7BUD - chains C and F of the 10 polymer chains in the assembly; structure by electron microscopy, 4.50 A resolution (low resolution: residue-level contacts below are approximate; hydrogen-bond / salt-bridge calls are withheld).

== Chain C ==
Name: Dengue virus serotype 2 E protein
From: Dengue virus 2
Chain sequence (495 residues; numbered 1 to 495; the number before each row is that of its first residue):
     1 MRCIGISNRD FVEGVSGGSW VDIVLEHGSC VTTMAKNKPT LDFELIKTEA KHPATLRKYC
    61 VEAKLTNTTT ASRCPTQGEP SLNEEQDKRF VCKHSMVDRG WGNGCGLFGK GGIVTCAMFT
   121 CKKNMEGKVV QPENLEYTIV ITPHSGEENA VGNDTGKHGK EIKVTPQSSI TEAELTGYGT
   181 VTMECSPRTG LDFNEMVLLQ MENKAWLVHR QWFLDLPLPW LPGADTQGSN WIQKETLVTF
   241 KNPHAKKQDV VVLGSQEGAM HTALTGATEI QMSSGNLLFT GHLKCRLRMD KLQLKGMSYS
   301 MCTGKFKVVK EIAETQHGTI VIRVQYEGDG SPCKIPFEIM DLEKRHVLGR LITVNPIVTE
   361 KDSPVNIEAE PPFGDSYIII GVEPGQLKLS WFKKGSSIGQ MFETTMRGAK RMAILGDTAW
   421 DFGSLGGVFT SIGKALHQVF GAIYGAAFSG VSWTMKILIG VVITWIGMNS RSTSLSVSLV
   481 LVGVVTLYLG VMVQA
Glycans and other covalent adducts: N-acetylglucosamine (NAG) linked to Asn-67, Asn-153

== Chain F ==
Name: Dengue virus serotype 2 M protein
From: Dengue virus 2
Chain sequence (72 residues; row label = number of the first residue in the row):
     1 SVALVPHVGM GLETRTETWM SSEGAWKHAQ RIETWILRHP GFTIMAAILA YTIGTTYFQR
    61 VLIFILLTAV TP

== Interface between chain C and chain F ==
Contacting residue pairs (50):
  Asn-8(C) with Arg-15(F)
  Ser-29(C) with Arg-15(F)
  Met-196(C) with Leu-12(F)
  Trp-206(C) with Trp-19(F)
  Val-208(C) with His-7(F)
  His-209(C) with His-7(F); Met-10(F); Leu-12(F)
  Trp-212(C) with Val-5(F); His-7(F); Met-10(F)
  Leu-216(C) with Val-2(F)
  Pro-217(C) with Val-2(F)
  Leu-218(C) with Val-2(F)
  Ala-259(C) with Val-2(F)
  Met-260(C) with Val-2(F)
  His-261(C) with Trp-19(F)
  Thr-262(C) with Pro-6(F)
  Ala-263(C) with Val-2(F); Pro-6(F); His-7(F)
  Leu-264(C) with Trp-19(F)
  Thr-265(C) with Pro-6(F); His-7(F); Trp-19(F); Met-20(F)
  Gly-266(C) with His-7(F); Val-8(F)
  Ala-267(C) with His-7(F); Thr-18(F); Trp-19(F)
  Thr-268(C) with Thr-18(F)
  Thr-280(C) with Thr-14(F); Thr-16(F)
  Gly-281(C) with Thr-14(F)
  Ile-414(C) with Arg-15(F)
  Gly-450(C) with Gly-9(F); Met-10(F)
  Val-451(C) with Gly-9(F)
  Ser-452(C) with Val-8(F)
  Trp-453(C) with Trp-26(F)
  Thr-454(C) with His-28(F)
  Val-462(C) with Phe-58(F)
  Trp-465(C) with Tyr-57(F); Phe-58(F)
  Gln-494(C) with Val-8(F)
  Ala-495(C) with Thr-16(F); Glu-17(F); Thr-18(F); Ser-21(F)
Also at the interface, not in a pair above, chain C (38 interface residues in all): Glu-26, Lys-204, Gln-256, Glu-269, Ser-449, Leu-458
Also at the interface, not in a pair above, chain F (25 interface residues in all): Ser-1, Glu-13, Ala-25, Leu-62, Ile-65

== Overview ==
38 residues of chain C face 25 of chain F across their interface.
Here chain C is Dengue virus serotype 2 E protein and chain F is Dengue virus serotype 2 M protein, both from
Dengue virus 2. Entry 7BUD (Cryo-EM structure of Dengue virus serotype 2 complexed with Fab SIgN-3C at pH 8.0)
was determined by electron microscopy together with 7BU8, 7BUA, 7BUB, 7BUE and 7BUF from the same study.
